4QV6 - chains C and D of the 28 polymer chains in the assembly; structure by X-ray diffraction, 2.80 A resolution.

[Chain C]
Molecule: Proteasome subunit alpha type-4
Organism: Saccharomyces cerevisiae
Notes: EC 3.4.25.1
Reference sequence: P40303 (PSA4_YEAST); residues -1 to 252 here correspond to UniProt positions 1-254 (UniProt number = residue number + 2)
Amino-acid sequence (254 residues; numbered -1 to 252; the number before each row is that of its first residue; numbers below 1 keep their minus sign (Met-1 is residue -1)):
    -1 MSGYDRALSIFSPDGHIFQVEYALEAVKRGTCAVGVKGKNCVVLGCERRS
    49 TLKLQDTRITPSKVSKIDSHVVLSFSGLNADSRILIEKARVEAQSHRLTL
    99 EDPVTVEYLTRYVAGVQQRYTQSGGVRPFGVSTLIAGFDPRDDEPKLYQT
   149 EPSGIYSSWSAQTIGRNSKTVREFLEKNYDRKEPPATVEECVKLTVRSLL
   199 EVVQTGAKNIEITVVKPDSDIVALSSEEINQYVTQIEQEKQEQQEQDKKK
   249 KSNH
Not modelled in the structure: -1 to 0, 241-252
Swiss-Prot annotation at these positions:
  - modified residue: Thr58 (Phosphothreonine)

[Chain D]
Molecule: Proteasome subunit alpha type-5
Organism: Saccharomyces cerevisiae
Notes: EC 3.4.25.1
Reference sequence: P32379 (PSA5_YEAST); residues -7 to 252 here correspond to UniProt positions 1-260 (UniProt number = residue number + 8)
Amino-acid sequence (260 residues; each row starts with the number of its first residue; numbers below 1 keep their minus sign (Met-7 is residue -7)):
    -7 MFLTRSEYDRGVSTFSPEGRLFQVEYSLEAIKLGSTAIGIATKEGVVLGV
    43 EKRATSPLLESDSIEKIVEIDRHIGCAMSGLTADARSMIEHARTAAVTHN
    93 LYYDEDINVESLTQSVCDLALRFGEGASGEERLMSRPFGVALLIAGHDAD
   143 DGYQLFHAEPSGTFYRYNAKAIGSGSEGAQAELLNEWHSSLTLKEAELLV
   193 LKILKQVMEEKLDENNAQLSCITKQDGFKIYDNEKTAELIKELKEKEAAE
   243 SPEEADVEMS
Not modelled in the structure: -7 to 0, 118-124, 243-252

[How chain C and chain D interact]
Residue-residue contacts (62):
  Asp3(C) with Glu117(D)
  Arg4(C) with Glu117(D)
  Ala5(C) with Val4(D), hydrophobic; Glu117(D), hydrogen bond (backbone-side chain); Ser127(D)
  Ser7(C) with Ser127(D), hydrogen bond (backbone-side chain); Arg128(D)
  Ile8(C) with Gln15(D)
  Phe9(C) with Gln15(D); Tyr18(D); Ser19(D); Leu73(D), hydrophobic; Arg128(D); Pro129(D); Gly131(D)
  Ser10(C) with Tyr18(D)
  Pro11(C) with Tyr18(D), hydrophobic; Glu21(D)
  Asp12(C) with Glu21(D)
  Gly13(C) with Tyr18(D); Glu21(D); Ala22(D)
  His14(C) with Leu25(D)
  Ile15(C) with Leu73(D), hydrophobic; Arg128(D)
  Lys35(C) with Glu52(D), salt bridge
  Gln116(C) with Ala75(D); Asp76(D)
  Thr119(C) with Arg128(D), hydrogen bond (backbone-side chain)
  Gln120(C) with Met126(D); Ser127(D), hydrogen bond (backbone-backbone); Arg128(D); Pro129(D); Phe130(D)
  Ser121(C) with Ser127(D)
  Gly122(C) with Ser127(D)
  Ser151(C) with Ala75(D)
  Gly152(C) with Ala75(D)
  Ile153(C) with Thr74(D); Ala75(D), hydrophobic
  Ser155(C) with Leu51(D); Ser55(D)
  Ser156(C) with Leu51(D); Glu52(D), hydrogen bond; Ser55(D), hydrogen bond (backbone-side chain)
  Trp157(C) with Thr47(D); Ser48(D); Leu50(D); Leu51(D); Glu52(D)
  Ser158(C) with Leu50(D), hydrogen bond (backbone-backbone); Glu52(D), hydrogen bond
  Ala159(C) with Leu50(D)
  Leu173(C) with Leu50(D), hydrophobic
  Glu174(C) with Ser48(D), hydrogen bond; Pro49(D); Leu50(D)
  Tyr177(C) with Leu50(D), hydrophobic
  Arg179(C) with Pro49(D), hydrogen bond (side chain-backbone); Leu50(D), hydrogen bond (side chain-backbone); Leu51(D), hydrogen bond (side chain-backbone); Glu52(D)
Interface residues without a listed pair, chain C (31 interface residues in all): Arg170
Interface residues without a listed pair, chain D (27 interface residues in all): Asp1, Ser79

[Summary]
31 residues of chain C and 27 residues of chain D are in contact, with 12 hydrogen bonds and 1 salt bridge.
Among the polar pairs are Lys35(C)-Glu52(D), Ala5(C)-Glu117(D) and Ser7(C)-Ser127(D).
Chain C is Proteasome subunit alpha type-4 and chain D is Proteasome subunit alpha type-5, both from
Saccharomyces cerevisiae; the structure, yCP beta5-A49V mutant, was determined by X-ray diffraction together
with 4QUX, 4QUY, 4QV0, 4QV1, 4QV3, 4QV4 and 42 further entries from the same study.
